PDB entry 9RXM | electron microscopy, 3.00 A resolution | chains A and B of the 5 polymer chains in the assembly

[Chain A]
Name: T cell receptor alpha chain
Organism: Homo sapiens
Sequence (205 residues; each row starts with the number of its first residue):
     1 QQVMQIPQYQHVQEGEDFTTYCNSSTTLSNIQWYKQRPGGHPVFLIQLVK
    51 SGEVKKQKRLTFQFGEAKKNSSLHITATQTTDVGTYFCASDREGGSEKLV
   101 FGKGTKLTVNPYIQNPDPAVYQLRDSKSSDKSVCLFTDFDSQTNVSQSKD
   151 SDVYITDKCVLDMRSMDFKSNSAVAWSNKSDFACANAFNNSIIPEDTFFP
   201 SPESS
Unresolved in the structure: 1, 114-115, 122-130, 145-151, 164-167, 179-184, 191-196, 201-205
Cystine bridges: Cys-22/Cys-88

[Chain B]
Name: T cell receptor beta chain
Organism: Homo sapiens
Sequence (242 residues; numbered 1 to 242; the number before each row is that of its first residue):
     1 GVTQTPRYLIKTRGQQVTLSCSPISGHRSVSWYQQTPGQGLQFLFEYFSE
    51 TQRNKGNFPGRFSGRQFSNSRSEMNVSTLELGDSALYLCASSLWTGVGTE
   101 AFFGQGTRLTVVEDLKNVFPPEVAVFEPSEAEISHTQKATLVCLATGFYP
   151 DHVELSWWVNGKEVHSGVCTDPQPLKEQPALNDSRYALSSRLRVSATFWQ
   201 NPRNHFRCQVQFYGLSENDEWTQDRAKPVTQIVSAEAWGRAD
Unresolved in the structure: 129-130, 133-138, 173, 180-183, 196-206, 224-226, 238-242
Cystine bridges: Cys-21/Cys-89, Cys-143/Cys-208

[How chain A and chain B interact]
Residue-residue contacts - 75 pairs, chain A then chain B:
  Ser-29(A) / Val-97(B)
  Asn-30(A) / Gly-98(B)
  Tyr-34(A) / Ala-101(B)  hydrogen bond (side chain-backbone)
  Tyr-34(A) / Phe-103(B)
  Gln-36(A) / Gln-35(B)  hydrogen bond
  His-41(A) / Leu-88(B)
  His-41(A) / Phe-103(B)
  His-41(A) / Gly-104(B)
  His-41(A) / Gln-105(B)  hydrogen bond
  Pro-42(A) / Leu-88(B)
  Pro-42(A) / Phe-103(B)
  Phe-44(A) / Glu-100(B)
  Gln-47(A) / Gly-98(B)
  Gln-47(A) / Thr-99(B)
  Gln-47(A) / Glu-100(B)  hydrogen bond (side chain-backbone)
  Phe-87(A) / Gln-35(B)
  Asp-91(A) / Gly-96(B)
  Asp-91(A) / Val-97(B)
  Asp-91(A) / Gly-98(B)
  Glu-93(A) / Val-97(B)
  Ser-96(A) / Asn-54(B)
  Glu-97(A) / Phe-43(B)
  Lys-98(A) / Ser-31(B)
  Lys-98(A) / Phe-43(B)
  Lys-98(A) / Glu-46(B)
  Lys-98(A) / Ser-92(B)  hydrogen bond
  Lys-98(A) / Gly-96(B)  hydrogen bond (side chain-backbone)
  Lys-98(A) / Thr-99(B)  hydrogen bond
  Leu-99(A) / Tyr-33(B)  hydrogen bond (backbone-side chain)
  Leu-99(A) / Ala-101(B)  hydrophobic
  Phe-101(A) / Tyr-33(B)
  Phe-101(A) / Leu-41(B)  hydrophobic
  Phe-101(A) / Phe-103(B)  hydrophobic
  Lys-103(A) / Gln-39(B)  hydrogen bond (side chain-backbone)
  Tyr-121(A) / Ala-131(B)
  Tyr-121(A) / Glu-132(B)
  Lys-131(A) / Phe-126(B)
  Ser-132(A) / Phe-126(B)
  Val-133(A) / Phe-126(B)  hydrophobic
  Leu-135(A) / Thr-140(B)
  Thr-137(A) / Glu-132(B)
  Thr-137(A) / Arg-193(B)  hydrogen bond
  Asp-138(A) / Arg-193(B)  salt bridge
  Tyr-154(A) / Leu-175(B)  hydrophobic
  Tyr-154(A) / Lys-176(B)
  Tyr-154(A) / Glu-177(B)  hydrogen bond (side chain-backbone)
  Tyr-154(A) / Gln-178(B)
  Ile-155(A) / Leu-175(B)
  Thr-156(A) / Asp-171(B)
  Thr-156(A) / Leu-175(B)
  Thr-156(A) / Ser-189(B)
  Thr-156(A) / Arg-191(B)
  Asp-157(A) / Asp-171(B)
  Asp-157(A) / Arg-191(B)
  Cys-159(A) / Cys-169(B)
  Cys-159(A) / Asp-171(B)
  Cys-159(A) / Pro-172(B)
  Cys-159(A) / Arg-191(B)
  Val-160(A) / Cys-169(B)  hydrogen bond (backbone-side chain)
  Leu-161(A) / Ser-166(B)
  Leu-161(A) / Cys-169(B)  hydrophobic
  Leu-161(A) / Arg-193(B)
  Asp-162(A) / Ser-166(B)
  Met-163(A) / Ser-166(B)  hydrogen bond (backbone-backbone)
  Met-163(A) / Arg-193(B)
  Lys-169(A) / Arg-193(B)
  Ser-170(A) / Arg-193(B)
  Ser-172(A) / Arg-191(B)  hydrogen bond (backbone-side chain)
  Ser-172(A) / Arg-193(B)  hydrogen bond
  Val-174(A) / Val-142(B)  hydrophobic
  Val-174(A) / Leu-144(B)  hydrophobic
  Val-174(A) / Ser-189(B)
  Val-174(A) / Arg-191(B)
  Trp-176(A) / Leu-144(B)
  Trp-176(A) / Glu-177(B)
Also at the interface, not in a pair above, chain A (42 interface residues in all): Gln-32, Gly-40, Arg-92, Lys-158
Also at the interface, not in a pair above, chain B (45 interface residues in all): Ser-29, Lys-55, Trp-94, Thr-95, Phe-102, His-165, Gly-167, Ala-187, Leu-192

[In short]
The interface between chain A and chain B involves 42 residues on one side and 45 on the other, with 15
hydrogen bonds and 1 salt bridge. Polar pairs include Asp-138(A)/Arg-193(B), Tyr-34(A)/Ala-101(B) and
Gln-36(A)/Gln-35(B).
Here chain A is T cell receptor alpha chain and chain B is T cell receptor beta chain, both from Homo sapiens.
Entry 9RXM (Cryo-EM structure of TCRpriv/pMHC) was determined by electron microscopy.
